Entry 3ZR8 (X-ray diffraction, 0.90 A resolution); this record covers chain X.

Chain X:
Protein: AVR3A11
Organism: Phytophthora capsici
Amino-acid sequence (65 residues; row label = number of the first residue in the row):
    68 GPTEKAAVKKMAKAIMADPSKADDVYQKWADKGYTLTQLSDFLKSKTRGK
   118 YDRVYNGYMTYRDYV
From the paper describing this entry:
  - contacts within the chain: W96-Y125 (pi stacking)

Overview:
The paper reports contacts within the chain involving W96 and Y125.
Chain X is AVR3A11 (Phytophthora capsici); the structure, Crystal structure of RxLR effector Avr3a11 from
Phytophthora capsici, was determined by X-ray diffraction, deposited together with 3ZRG.
